PDB entry 1QXA | X-ray diffraction, 2.50 A resolution | chains A and B

Chain A:
Name: NPQTN specific sortase B
Organism: Staphylococcus aureus
UniProt: Q8NX63 (Q8NX63_STAAW); numbering as in UniProt (aligned over 31-244)
Amino-acid sequence (235 residues; each row starts with the number of its first residue):
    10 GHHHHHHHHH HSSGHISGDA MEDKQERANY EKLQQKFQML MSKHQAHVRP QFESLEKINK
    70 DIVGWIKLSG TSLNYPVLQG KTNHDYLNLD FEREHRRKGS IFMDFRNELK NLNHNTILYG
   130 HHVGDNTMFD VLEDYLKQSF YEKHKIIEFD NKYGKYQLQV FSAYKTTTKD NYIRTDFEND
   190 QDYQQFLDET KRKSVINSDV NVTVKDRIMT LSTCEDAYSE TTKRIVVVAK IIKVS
Unresolved in the structure: 10-30
Sequence notes: expression tag (10-30)
Covalent attachments: 2-(trimethylammonium)ethyl thiol (ETM) linked to Cys223
Small-molecule neighbours: 2-(trimethylammonium)ethyl thiol (ETM): Asn92, Phe111, Tyr128, Ile182, Arg233
What the authors report for this chain:
  - catalytic residues: Arg233 (proposed by the authors, not directly observed)
  - binding site for 2-(trimethylammonium)ethyl thiol: Cys223
  - binding site for peptide GLY-GLY-GLY (chain B): Cys223, Arg233

Chain B:
Name: peptide GLY-GLY-GLY
Amino-acid sequence (3 residues; row label = number of the first residue in the row):
   245 GGG

How chain A and chain B interact:
Residue-residue contacts (10; chain A residue first):
  Leu96(A) - Gly245(B)
  Cys223(A) - Gly245(B)  hydrogen bond (side chain-backbone)
  Glu224(A) - Gly245(B)  hydrogen bond (backbone-backbone)
  Glu224(A) - Gly246(B)
  Asp225(A) - Gly245(B)
  Ala226(A) - Gly245(B)
  Tyr227(A) - Gly245(B)  hydrogen bond (backbone-backbone)
  Tyr227(A) - Gly246(B)
  Tyr227(A) - Gly247(B)
  Glu229(A) - Gly247(B)
Interface residues without a listed pair, chain A (9 interface residues in all): Ser228, Arg233

Overview:
9 residues of chain A face 3 of chain B across their interface; the contacts include 3 hydrogen bonds. Polar
pairs include Cys223(A)-Gly245(B), Glu224(A)-Gly245(B) and Tyr227(A)-Gly245(B). Covalently linked
2-(trimethylammonium)ethyl thiol: at Cys223(A). The paper reports the catalytic residue Arg233(A); a binding
site for peptide GLY-GLY-GLY (chain B) at Cys223(A) and Arg233(A).
Chain A is NPQTN specific sortase B (Staphylococcus aureus) and chain B is peptide GLY-GLY-GLY; the structure,
Crystal structure of Sortase B complexed with Gly3, was determined by X-ray diffraction (same publication as
1QWZ and 1QX6).
